Entry 7T3V (X-ray diffraction, 2.30 A resolution); this record covers chains C and E of the 6 polymer chains in the assembly.

== Chain C (and E) ==
Name: M17 leucyl aminopeptidase
Source organism: Plasmodium falciparum
Notes: EC 3.4.11.1; chain E of this document is another copy of the same molecule, construct and numbering; everything in this record applies to it too
Reference sequence: Q8IL11 (Q8IL11_PLAF7); residue numbers follow UniProt; this construct covers 85-605
Amino-acid sequence (527 residues; numbered 85 to 611; the number before each row is that of its first residue):
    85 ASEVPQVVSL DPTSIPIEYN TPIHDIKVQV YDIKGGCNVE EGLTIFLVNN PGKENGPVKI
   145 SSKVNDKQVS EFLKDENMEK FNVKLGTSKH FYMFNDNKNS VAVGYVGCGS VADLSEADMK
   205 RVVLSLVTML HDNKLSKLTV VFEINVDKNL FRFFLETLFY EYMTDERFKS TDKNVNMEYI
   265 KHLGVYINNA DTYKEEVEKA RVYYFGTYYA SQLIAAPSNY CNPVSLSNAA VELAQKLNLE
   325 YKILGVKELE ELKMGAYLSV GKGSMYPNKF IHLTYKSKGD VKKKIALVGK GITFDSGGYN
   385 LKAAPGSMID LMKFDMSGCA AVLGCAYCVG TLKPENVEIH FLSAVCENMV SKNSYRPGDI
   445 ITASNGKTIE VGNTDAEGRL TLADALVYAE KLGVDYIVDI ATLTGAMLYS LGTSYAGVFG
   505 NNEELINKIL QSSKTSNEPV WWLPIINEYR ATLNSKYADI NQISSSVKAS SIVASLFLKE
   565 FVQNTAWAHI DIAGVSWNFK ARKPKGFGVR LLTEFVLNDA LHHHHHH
Disordered / not traced: 85, 604-611 (chain E: 85, 256-261, 603-611)
Sequence notes: conflict Gln152 (Asn in Q8IL11), Gln515 (Asn in Q8IL11), Gln546 (Asn in Q8IL11); expression tag (606-611)
UniProt features mapped onto this chain:
  - region: Asn384 to Ser401 (L13 loop)
  - active site: Lys386, Arg463
  - binding site (a peptide): Lys374, Asp379, Lys386, Asp399, Asp459
  - binding site (Zn(2+)): Lys374, Asp379, Asp394, Met396, Asp399, Asp459, Glu461
  - site: Lys386 (Essential for hexamer stabilization)
  - mutagenesis: Asp379 (D379A: 6.5-fold reduction in catalytic efficiency in the presence of Co(2+); 854-fold reduction in catalytic efficiency in the presence of Mn(2+); substrate affinity is slightly reduced ...), Lys386 (K386A: 100-fold decrease in catalytic efficiency. 2-fold decrease in substrate affinity. Loss of hexamer formation with formation of dimers and trimers), Ala387 (A387P: 16-fold decrease in catalytic efficiency. No effect on hexamer formation), Ala388 to Gly390 (8-fold decrease in catalytic efficiency. 3-fold decrease in substrate affinity. No effect on hexamer formation), Ala388 to Pro389 (13-fold decrease in catalytic efficiency. 1.5-fold decrease in substrate affinity. No effect on hexamer formation), Asp394 (D394A: 7.5-fold increase in catalytic efficiency. No effect on hexamer formation. 1.7-fold increase in substrate affinity), Glu461 (E461L: 6.5-fold reduction in catalytic efficiency in the presence of Co(2+); 854-fold reduction in catalytic efficiency in the presence of Mn(2+); substrate affinity is slightly reduced ...), Trp525 (W525A: Loss of catalytic activity and impairs oligomerization; when associated with A-533), Tyr533 (Y533A: Loss of catalytic activity and impairs oligomerization; when associated with A-525)
Ion coordination: Zn2+ site 1: Lys374, Asp399, Glu461; Zn2+ site 2: Asp459, Glu461
Ligand contacts: carbonate ion (CO3): Lys374, Asp459, Ala460, Glu461, Gly462, Arg463, Leu487, Ala558
Reported in the primary citation:
  - mutagenesis - D394A (10-fold): increased catalytic activity
  - catalytic residues: Lys386 (citing earlier work)
  - mutagenesis - K386A, A387P: decreased catalytic activity
  - mutagenesis - K386A: unchanged stability

== Interface between chain C and chain E ==
Contacting residue pairs (22; chain C residue first):
  Phe156(C) - Tyr176(E)
  Phe156(C) - Met177(E)  hydrophobic
  Phe156(C) - Phe178(E)  hydrophobic
  Lys173(C) - Tyr176(E)
  Lys173(C) - Asp216(E)  hydrogen bond (side chain-backbone)
  Lys173(C) - Asn217(E)
  His174(C) - His174(E)
  His174(C) - Phe175(E)
  His174(C) - Tyr176(E)  hydrogen bond (backbone-backbone)
  Phe175(C) - Phe175(E)
  Phe175(C) - Tyr176(E)
  Tyr176(C) - Phe156(E)  hydrophobic
  Tyr176(C) - Tyr176(E)  hydrogen bond (backbone-backbone)
  Tyr176(C) - Met177(E)
  His215(C) - Lys173(E)  hydrogen bond (backbone-side chain)
  Asp216(C) - Lys164(E)
  Asp216(C) - Phe165(E)
  Asp216(C) - Lys168(E)  salt bridge
  Asp216(C) - Lys173(E)  hydrogen bond (backbone-side chain)
  Asn217(C) - Lys164(E)
  Asn217(C) - Lys173(E)
  Lys218(C) - Lys164(E)
Also at the interface, not in a pair above, chain C (12 interface residues in all): Phe165, Thr212, Met213
Also at the interface, not in a pair above, chain E (16 interface residues in all): Glu155, Asn161, Asn166, Thr171

== In short ==
12 residues of chain C face 16 of chain E across their interface; the contacts include 5 hydrogen bonds and 1
salt bridge. Among the polar pairs are Asp216(C)-Lys168(E), Lys173(C)-Asp216(E) and His215(C)-Lys173(E).
Ligands of chain C: carbonate ion. From the paper: the catalytic residue Lys386(C); K386A and A387P of chain C
reduce catalytic activity.
Both chains are M17 leucyl aminopeptidase (Plasmodium falciparum). Entry 7T3V (Metal dependent activation of
Plasmodium falciparum M17 aminopeptidase, spacegroup P22121 after crystals soaked with Zn2+) was determined by
X-ray diffraction (same publication as 7SRV).
